PDB entry 3CC2 | X-ray diffraction, 2.40 A resolution | chains T and 0 of the 31 polymer chains in the assembly

[Chain T]
Name: 50S ribosomal protein L24P
Source organism: Haloarcula marismortui
Reference sequence: P10972 (RL24_HALMA); residues 0-119 here correspond to UniProt positions 1-120 (UniProt number = residue number + 1)
Chain sequence (120 residues; numbered 0 to 119; the number before each row is that of its first residue; numbering starts at 0):
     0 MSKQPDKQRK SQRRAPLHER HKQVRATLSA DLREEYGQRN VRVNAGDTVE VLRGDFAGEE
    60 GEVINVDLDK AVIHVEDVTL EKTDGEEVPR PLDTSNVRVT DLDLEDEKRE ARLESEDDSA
Not modelled in the structure: 0
Ion coordination: Mg2+: Gln37, Arg111, Leu112, Ser114, Asp117; Na+: Ser94, Asn95 (shared with U308(0), U335(0), C342(0) of chain 0)

[Chain 0]
Molecule: 23S ribosomal RNA
Source organism: Haloarcula marismortui
Sequence (2923 nucleotides; each row starts with the number of its first residue):
     1 GUUGGCUACU AUGCCAGCUG GUGGAUUGCU CGGCUCAGGC GCUGAUGAAG GACGUGCCAA
    61 GCUGCGAUAA GCUGUGGGGA GCCGCACGGA GGCGAAGAAC CACAGAUUUC CGAAUGAGAA
   121 UCUCUCUAAC AAUUGCUUCG CGCAAUGAGG AACCCCGAGA ACUGAAACAU CUCAGUAUCG
   181 GGAGGAACAG AAAACGCAAC GUGAUGUCGU UAGUAACCGC GAGUGAACGC GAUACAGCCC
   241 AAACCGAAGC CCUCACGGGC AAUGUGGUGU CAGGGCUACC UCUCAUCAGC CGACCGUCUU
   301 CACGAAGUCU CUUGGAAUAG AGCGUGAUAC AGGGUGACAA CCCCGUACUG AAGACCAGUA
   361 CGCUGUGCGG UAGUGCCAGA GUAGCGGGGG UUGGAUAUCC CUCGCGAAUA ACGCAGGCAU
   421 CGACUGCGAA GGCUAAACAC AACCUGAGAC CGAUAGUGAA CAAGUAGUGU GAACGAACGC
   481 UGCAAAGUAC CCUCAGAAGG GAGGCGAAAU AGAGCAUGAA AUCAGUUGGC GAUCGAGCGA
   541 CAGGGCAUAC AAGGUCCCUU GACGAAUGAC CGAGACGCGA GUCUCCAGUA AGACUCACGG
   601 GAAGCCGAUG UUCUGUCGUA CGUUUUGAAA AACGAGCCAG GGAGUGUGUC UGUAUGGCAA
   661 GUCUAACCGG AGUAUCCGGG GAGGCACAGG GAAACCGACA UGGCCGCAGG GCUUUGCCCG
   721 AGGGCCGCCG UCUUCAAGGG CGGGGAGCCA UGUGGACACG ACCCGAAUCC GGACGAUCUA
   781 CGCAUGGACA AGAUGAAGCG UGCCGAAAGG CACGUGGAAG UCUGUUAGAG UUGGUGUCCU
   841 ACAAUACCCU CUCGUGAUCU AUGUGUAGGG GUGAAAGGCC CAUCGAGUCC GGCAACAGCU
   901 GGUUCCAAUC GAAACAUGUC GAAGCAUGAC CUCCGCCGAG GUAGUCUGUG AGGUAGAGCG
   961 ACCGAUUGGU GUGUCCGCCU CCGAGAGGAG UCGGCACACC UGUCAAACUC CAAACUUACA
  1021 GACGCUGUUU GACGCGGGGA UUCCGGUGCG CGGGGUAAGC CUGUGUACCA GGAGGGGAAC
  1081 AACCCAGAGA UAGGUUAAGG UCCCCAAGUG UGGAUUAAGU GUAAUCCUCU GAAGGUGGUC
  1141 UCGAGCCCUA GACAGCCGGG AGGUGAGCUU AGAAGCAGCU ACCCUCUAAG AAAAGCGUAA
  1201 CAGCUUACCG GCCGAGGUUU GAGGCGCCCA AAAUGAUCGG GACUCAAAUC CACCACCGAG
  1261 ACCUGUCCGU ACCACUCAUA CUGGUAAUCG AGUAGAUUGG CGCUCUAAUU GGAUGGAAGC
  1321 AGGGGCGAGA GCUCCUGUGG ACCGAUUAGU GACGAAAAUC CUGGCCAUAG UAGCAGCGAU
  1381 AGUCGGGUGA GAACCCCGAC GGCCUAAUGG AUAAGGGUUC CUCAGCACUG CUGAUCAGCU
  1441 GAGGGUUAGC CGGUCCUAAG UCUCACCGCA ACUCGACUGA GACGAAAUGG GAAACAGGUU
  1501 AAUAUUCCUG UGCCAUCAUG CAGUGAAAGU UGACGCCCUG GGGUCGAUCA CGCCGGGCAU
  1561 UCGCCCGGUC GAACCGUCCA ACUCCGUGGA AGCCGUAAUG GCAGGAAGCG GACGAACGGC
  1621 GGCAUAGGGA AACGUGAUUC AACCUGGGGC CCAUGAAAAG ACGAGCAUGA UGUCCGUACC
  1681 GAGAACCGAC ACAGGUGUCC AUGGCGGCGA AAGCCAAGGC CUGUCGGGAG CAACCAACGU
  1741 UAGGGAAUUC GGCAAGUUAG UCCCGUACCU UCGGAAGAAG GGAUGCCUGC UCCGGAACGG
  1801 AGCAGGUCGC AGUGACUCGG AAGCUCGGAC UGUCUAGUAA CAACAUAGGU GACCGCAAAU
  1861 CCGCAAGGAC UCGUACGGUC ACUGAAUCCU GCCCAGUGCA GGUAUCUGAA CACCUCGUAC
  1921 AAGAGGACGA AGGACCUGUC AACGGCGGGG GUAACUAUGA CCCUCUUAAG GUAGCGUAGU
  1981 ACCUUGCCGC AUCAGUAGCG GCUUGCAUGA AUGGAUUAAC CAGAGCUUCA CUGUCCCAAC
  2041 GUUGGGCCCG GUGAACUGUA CAUUCCAGUG CGGAGUCUGG AGACACCCAG GGGGAAGCGA
  2101 AGACCCUAUG GAGCUUUACU GCAGGCUGUC GCUGAGACGU GGUCGCCGAU GUGCAGCAUA
  2161 GGUAGGAGUC GUUACAGAGG UACCCGCGCU AGCGGGCCAC CCAGACAACA GUGAAAUACU
  2221 ACCCGUCGGU GACUGCGACU CUCACUCCGG GAGGAGGACA CCGAUAGCCG GGCAGUUUGA
  2281 CUGGGGCGGU ACGCGCUCGA AAAGAUAUCG AGCGCGCCCU AUGGUCAUCU CAGCCGGGAC
  2341 AGAGACCCGG CGAAGAGUGC AAGAGCAAAA GAUGACUUGA CAGUGUUCUU CCCAACGAGG
  2401 AACGCUGACG CGAAAGCGUG GUCUAGCGAA CCAAUUAGCC UGCUUGAUGC GGGCAAUUGA
  2461 UGACAGAAAA GCUACCCUAG GGAUAACAGA GUCGUCACUC GCAAGAGCAC AUAUCGACCG
  2521 AGUGGCUUGC UACCUCGAUG UCGGUUCCCU CCAUCCUGCC CGUGCAGAAG CGGGCAAGGG
  2581 UGAGGUUGUU CGCCUAUUAA AGGAGGUCGU GAGCUGGGUU UAGACCGUCG UGAGACAGGU
  2641 CGGCUGCUAU CUACUGGGUG UGUAAUGGUG UCUGACAAGA ACGACCGUAU AGUACGAGAG
  2701 GAACUACGGU UGGUGGCCAC UGGUGUACCG GUUGUUCGAG AGAGCACGUG CCGGGUAGCC
  2761 ACGCCACACG GGGUAAGAGC UGAACGCAUC UAAGCUCGAA ACCCACUUGG AAAAGAGACA
  2821 CCGCCGAGGU CCCGCGUACA AGACGCGGUC GAUAGACUCG GGGUGUGCGC GUCGAGGUAA
  2881 CGAGACGUUA AGCCCACGAG CACUAACAGA CCAAAGCCAU CAU
Not modelled in the structure: 1-9, 126-127, 715, 971-998, 1560, 1952-1963, 2137-2236, 2339-2343, 2665-2666, 2915-2923
Modified / non-standard residues: 1MA (6-hydro-1-methyladenosine-5'-monophosphate) at position 628, OMU (o2'-methyluridine 5'-monophosphate) at position 2587, OMG (o2'-methylguanosine-5'-monophosphate) at position 2588, UR3 (3-methyluridine-5'-monophoshate) at position 2619, PSU (pseudouridine-5'-monophosphate) at position 2621
Ion coordination: Mg2+ site 1 near G28 (its only coordinating residue here); Na+ site 1: C40, G41, A442, C443; Na+ site 2: G56, A59, G61; Na+ site 3: G66, U107, U108; Mg2+ site 2 near U115 (its only coordinating residue here); Na+ site 4: C130, U146; Na+ site 5: C141, G142; Mg2+ site 3: C162, U2276; K+ site 1: C162, U163, U172; Mg2+ site 4: A165, A167, C168; Na+ site 6: A165, A166, A167; Mg2+ site 5: A166, G219; 67 more Na+ sites not listed; 91 more Mg2+ sites not listed; 1 more K+ sites not listed

[Chain T / chain 0 interface]
Residue-residue contacts (110; chain T residue first):
  Ser1(T) - A331(0)  base contact
  Ser1(T) - A447(0)  hydrogen bond to the phosphate
  Lys2(T) - G332(0)  hydrogen bond to the sugar
  Lys2(T) - A447(0)  hydrogen bond to the phosphate
  Lys2(T) - G448(0)  salt bridge to the phosphate
  Gln3(T) - G332(0)  sugar contact
  Gln3(T) - A447(0)  base contact
  Gln3(T) - G448(0)  hydrogen bond to the base
  Pro4(T) - G332(0)  sugar contact
  Pro4(T) - G333(0)  sugar contact
  Asp5(T) - U30(0)  hydrogen bond to the sugar
  Asp5(T) - C31(0)  phosphate contact
  Lys6(T) - G446(0)  salt bridge to the phosphate
  Gln7(T) - G332(0)  hydrogen bond to the base
  Gln7(T) - G333(0)  sugar contact
  Arg8(T) - U30(0)  salt bridge to the phosphate
  Arg8(T) - C31(0)  salt bridge to the phosphate
  Arg8(T) - G333(0)  hydrogen bond to the phosphate
  Arg8(T) - G334(0)  salt bridge to the phosphate
  Lys9(T) - G32(0)  salt bridge to the phosphate
  Gln11(T) - G333(0)  hydrogen bond to the sugar
  Gln11(T) - G334(0)  sugar contact
  Arg12(T) - C31(0)  salt bridge to the phosphate
  Arg13(T) - C31(0)  hydrogen bond to the phosphate
  Arg13(T) - G32(0)  salt bridge to the phosphate
  Pro15(T) - C100(0)  sugar contact
  Pro15(T) - C101(0)  sugar contact
  Leu16(T) - C82(0)  phosphate contact
  Leu16(T) - A99(0)  sugar contact
  Leu16(T) - C100(0)  hydrogen bond to the sugar
  His17(T) - G77(0)  base contact
  His17(T) - G78(0)  sugar contact
  His17(T) - A99(0)  base contact
  His17(T) - C100(0)  hydrogen bond to the sugar
  His17(T) - C101(0)  hydrogen bond to the sugar
  His20(T) - G79(0)  sugar contact
  His20(T) - A99(0)  hydrogen bond to the base
  Lys21(T) - C343(0)  hydrogen bond to the sugar
  Lys21(T) - C344(0)  sugar contact
  Lys21(T) - G345(0)  phosphate contact
  Arg24(T) - C343(0)  sugar contact
  Arg24(T) - C344(0)  salt bridge to the phosphate
  Thr26(T) - C342(0)  phosphate contact
  Thr26(T) - C343(0)  hydrogen bond to the phosphate
  Arg32(T) - G307(0)  salt bridge to the phosphate
  Arg32(T) - U308(0)  salt bridge to the phosphate
  Arg38(T) - A306(0)  salt bridge to the phosphate
  Arg38(T) - G307(0)  salt bridge to the phosphate
  Arg38(T) - U308(0)  salt bridge to the phosphate
  Arg38(T) - C343(0)  phosphate contact
  Asn39(T) - C343(0)  phosphate contact
  Asn39(T) - C344(0)  phosphate contact
  Arg41(T) - G79(0)  phosphate contact
  Arg41(T) - A80(0)  sugar contact
  Arg41(T) - G81(0)  salt bridge to the phosphate
  Asn43(T) - A80(0)  hydrogen bond to the phosphate
  Asn43(T) - G81(0)  phosphate contact
  Ala44(T) - G81(0)  hydrogen bond to the phosphate
  Leu51(T) - U308(0)  base contact
  Arg52(T) - U308(0)  hydrogen bond to the base
  Arg52(T) - A316(0)  phosphate contact
  Arg52(T) - A317(0)  phosphate contact
  Arg52(T) - U318(0)  salt bridge to the phosphate
  Gly53(T) - G336(0)  base contact
  Asp54(T) - G315(0)  hydrogen bond to the sugar
  Asp54(T) - A316(0)  sugar contact
  Asp54(T) - G336(0)  hydrogen bond to the base
  Val65(T) - G81(0)  sugar contact
  Val65(T) - C82(0)  phosphate contact
  Asp66(T) - C82(0)  phosphate contact
  Leu67(T) - G81(0)  phosphate contact
  Leu67(T) - C82(0)  hydrogen bond to the phosphate
  Asp68(T) - C85(0)  phosphate contact
  Lys69(T) - C87(0)  hydrogen bond to the base
  Leu79(T) - A484(0)  sugar contact
  Leu79(T) - A486(0)  sugar contact
  Glu80(T) - A486(0)  hydrogen bond to the sugar
  Lys81(T) - A486(0)  salt bridge to the phosphate
  Lys81(T) - G487(0)  phosphate contact
  Thr82(T) - G487(0)  hydrogen bond to the phosphate
  Thr82(T) - U488(0)  sugar contact
  Thr82(T) - A489(0)  base contact
  Asp83(T) - A489(0)  sugar contact
  Val87(T) - A486(0)  phosphate contact
  Arg89(T) - G336(0)  hydrogen bond to the base
  Arg89(T) - C483(0)  hydrogen bond to the base
  Arg89(T) - A484(0)  hydrogen bond to the sugar
  Pro90(T) - A484(0)  sugar contact
  Pro90(T) - A485(0)  phosphate contact
  Asp92(T) - U335(0)  sugar contact
  Ser94(T) - U308(0)  base contact
  Ser94(T) - G334(0)  hydrogen bond to the base
  Ser94(T) - U335(0)  sugar contact
  Ser94(T) - C342(0)  hydrogen bond to the sugar
  Ser94(T) - C343(0)  sugar contact
  Asn95(T) - U308(0)  base contact
  Asn95(T) - U335(0)  hydrogen bond to the sugar
  Asn95(T) - G336(0)  hydrogen bond to the phosphate
  Arg97(T) - U308(0)  salt bridge to the phosphate
  Arg97(T) - C309(0)  salt bridge to the phosphate
  Asp105(T) - A95(0)  base contact
  Asp105(T) - G97(0)  hydrogen bond to the base
  Lys107(T) - G79(0)  hydrogen bond to the base
  Lys107(T) - G97(0)  sugar contact
  Arg111(T) - G79(0)  salt bridge to the phosphate
  Arg111(T) - A80(0)  salt bridge to the phosphate
  Asp116(T) - C303(0)  sugar contact
  Asp117(T) - C303(0)  phosphate contact
  Ser118(T) - C303(0)  phosphate contact
  Ser118(T) - G304(0)  phosphate contact
Also at the interface, not in a pair above, chain T (57 interface residues in all): Glu18, Ala25, Val42, Glu106, Arg108
Also at the interface, not in a pair above, chain 0 (50 interface residues in all): C83, C301, G452, G504

[Overview]
57 residues of chain T face 50 of chain 0 across their interface; the contacts include 33 hydrogen bonds and
21 salt bridges. Polar contacts include Gln3(T)-G448(0), Gln7(T)-G332(0) and His20(T)-A99(0). The Mg2+ site is
built by Gln37(T), Arg111(T), Leu112(T), Ser114(T) and Asp117(T).
Chain T is 50S ribosomal protein L24P and chain 0 is 23S ribosomal RNA, both from Haloarcula marismortui; the
structure, The Refined Crystal Structure of the Haloarcula Marismortui Large Ribosomal Subunit at 2.4 Angstrom
Resolution with ..., was determined by X-ray diffraction, deposited together with 3CC4, 3CC7, 3CCE, 3CCJ,
3CCL, 3CCM and 6 further entries.
